2E2G - chains A and D of the 10 polymer chains in the assembly; structure by X-ray diffraction, 2.40 A resolution.

# Chain A (and D)
Name: Probable peroxiredoxin
Source organism: Aeropyrum pernix
Notes: EC 1.11.1.15; chain D of this document is another copy of the same molecule, construct and numbering; everything in this record applies to it too
UniProt: Q9Y9L0 (TDXH_AERPE); residue numbers follow UniProt; this construct covers 1-250
Sequence (250 residues; each row starts with the number of its first residue):
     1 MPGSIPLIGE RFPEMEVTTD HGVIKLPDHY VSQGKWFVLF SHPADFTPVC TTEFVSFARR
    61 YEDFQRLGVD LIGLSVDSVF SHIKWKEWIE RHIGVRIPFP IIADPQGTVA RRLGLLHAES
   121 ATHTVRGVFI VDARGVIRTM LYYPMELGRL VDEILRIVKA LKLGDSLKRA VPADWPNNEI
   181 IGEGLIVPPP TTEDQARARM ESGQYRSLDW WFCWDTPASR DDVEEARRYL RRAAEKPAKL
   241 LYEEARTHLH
Disordered / not traced: 1-3, 117-120, 246-250
Differences from the reference sequence: engineered mutation Ser207 (Cys in Q9Y9L0)
Curated features (UniProtKB/Swiss-Prot):
  - active site: Cys50 (Cysteine sulfenic acid (-SOH) intermediate)
  - binding site (substrate): Arg126
  - mutagenesis: Cys50 (C50S: Abolishes enzyme activity), Cys213 (C213S: Abolishes enzyme activity)
What the authors report for this chain:
  - conformationally variable residues (side-chain flip): His42, Arg126
  - catalytic residues: His42, Arg149 (proposed by the authors, not directly observed)

# Chain A / chain D interface
Contacting residue pairs (30):
  Ala44(A) - Ser78(D)
  Asp45(A) - Ser78(D)
  Asp45(A) - Phe80(D)
  Phe46(A) - Phe80(D)
  Phe46(A) - Ser81(D)
  Phe46(A) - Lys84(D)
  Thr47(A) - Phe80(D)
  Val76(A) - Pro105(D)  hydrophobic
  Asp77(A) - Asp77(D)
  Asp77(A) - Ser78(D)  hydrogen bond
  Asp77(A) - Ser81(D)
  Ser78(A) - Ala44(D)
  Ser78(A) - Asp77(D)  hydrogen bond (backbone-side chain)
  Phe80(A) - Asp45(D)
  Phe80(A) - Phe46(D)
  Phe80(A) - Thr47(D)
  Ser81(A) - Asp77(D)  hydrogen bond
  Ser81(A) - Ser81(D)  hydrogen bond
  Lys84(A) - Phe46(D)
  Pro105(A) - Val76(D)
  Gln106(A) - Val76(D)
  Gln106(A) - Gln106(D)
  Gln106(A) - Arg111(D)  hydrogen bond (backbone-side chain)
  Gln106(A) - Leu116(D)
  Gln106(A) - Ala121(D)
  Arg111(A) - Gln106(D)
  Arg111(A) - Arg111(D)
  Leu116(A) - Gln106(D)
  Ala121(A) - Gln106(D)
  Thr122(A) - Gln106(D)
Also at the interface, not in a pair above, chain A (17 interface residues in all): Gly107
Also at the interface, not in a pair above, chain D (17 interface residues in all): Gly107, Thr122

# Overview
Chain A and chain D each contribute 17 residues to their interface; the contacts include 5 hydrogen bonds.
Polar contacts include Asp77(A)-Ser78(D), Ser81(A)-Asp77(D) and Ser81(A)-Ser81(D). Curated annotation
(UniProt) lists active-site residue Cys50(A), substrate-binding residue Arg126(A) and 2 mutagenesis sites on
chain A. From the paper: catalytic residues His42(A) and Arg149(A); conformational variability at His42(A) and
Arg126(A).
Chain A and chain D are both Probable peroxiredoxin (Aeropyrum pernix); the structure, Crystal structure of
archaeal peroxiredoxin, thioredoxin peroxidase from Aeropyrum pernix K1 (pre-oxidation form), was determined
by X-ray diffraction together with 2ZCT, 2E2M and 2NVL from the same study.
